Entry 4Y8T (X-ray diffraction, 2.70 A resolution); this record covers chains A and B of the 30 polymer chains in the assembly.

== Chain A ==
Name: Proteasome subunit alpha type-2
Source organism: Saccharomyces cerevisiae S288c
Notes: EC 3.4.25.1
UniProtKB: P23639 (PSA2_YEAST); residues 1-250 here = UniProt positions 1-250
Sequence (250 residues; numbered 1 to 250; the number before each row is that of its first residue):
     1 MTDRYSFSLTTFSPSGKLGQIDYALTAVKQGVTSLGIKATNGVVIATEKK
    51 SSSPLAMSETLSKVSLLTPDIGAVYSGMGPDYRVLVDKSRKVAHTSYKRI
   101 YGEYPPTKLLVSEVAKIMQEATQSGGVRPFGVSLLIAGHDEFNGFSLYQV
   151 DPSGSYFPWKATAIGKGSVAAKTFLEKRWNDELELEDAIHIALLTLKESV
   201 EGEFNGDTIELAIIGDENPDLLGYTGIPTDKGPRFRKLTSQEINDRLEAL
UniProt features mapped onto this chain:
  - cross-link: K108 (Glycyl lysine isopeptide (Lys-Gly) (interchain with G-Cter in ubiquitin))

== Chain B ==
Name: Proteasome subunit alpha type-3
Source organism: Saccharomyces cerevisiae S288c
Notes: EC 3.4.25.1
UniProtKB: P23638 (PSA3_YEAST); residues 0-257 here correspond to UniProt positions 1-258 (UniProt number = residue number + 1)
Sequence (258 residues; row label = number of the first residue in the row; numbering starts at 0):
     0 MGSRRYDSRTTIFSPEGRLYQVEYALESISHAGTAIGIMASDGIVLAAER
    50 KVTSTLLEQDTSTEKLYKLNDKIAVAVAGLTADAEILINTARIHAQNYLK
   100 TYNEDIPVEILVRRLSDIKQGYTQHGGLRPFGVSFIYAGYDDRYGYQLYT
   150 SNPSGNYTGWKAISVGANTSAAQTLLQMDYKDDMKVDDAIELALKTLSKT
   200 TDSSALTYDRLEFATIRKGANDGEVYQKIFKPQEIKDILVKTGITKKDED
   250 EEADEDMK
Disordered / not traced: 0, 245-257
UniProt features mapped onto this chain:
  - cross-link (Glycyl lysine isopeptide (Lys-Gly)): K99 (interchain with G-Cter in ubiquitin), K198 (interchain with G-Cter in ubiquitin), K230 (interchain with G-Cter in ubiquitin)

== How chain A and chain B interact ==
Pairs across the interface (61; chain A residue first):
  R4(A) with S2(B), hydrogen bond (backbone-side chain)
  Y5(A) with S2(B); Y5(B)
  S6(A) with G125(B); L127(B)
  F7(A) with S2(B); Y5(B); D6(B); G126(B)
  S8(A) with G126(B), hydrogen bond (backbone-backbone); L127(B); R128(B), hydrogen bond (side chain-backbone)
  T10(A) with R128(B)
  T11(A) with S7(B); T9(B); Q20(B)
  F12(A) with Q20(B); Y23(B); A24(B), hydrophobic; R128(B); P129(B); G131(B)
  S13(A) with Y23(B)
  P14(A) with Y23(B), hydrophobic; E26(B)
  S15(A) with E26(B)
  G16(A) with Y23(B); S27(B), hydrogen bond (backbone-side chain)
  L18(A) with R128(B)
  K38(A) with E57(B), salt bridge
  S112(A) with E84(B)
  K116(A) with I85(B)
  Q119(A) with A81(B); D82(B), hydrogen bond; I85(B); R128(B)
  T122(A) with R128(B), hydrogen bond (backbone-side chain)
  Q123(A) with Y121(B); L127(B); R128(B), hydrogen bond (side chain-backbone); F130(B)
  S153(A) with A81(B)
  G154(A) with A81(B)
  S155(A) with A81(B)
  Y156(A) with E84(B), hydrogen bond
  P158(A) with L56(B); E57(B), hydrogen bond (backbone-backbone); T60(B); S61(B)
  W159(A) with S53(B); L55(B); L56(B)
  K160(A) with T54(B); L55(B), hydrogen bond (backbone-backbone); L56(B); E57(B)
  A161(A) with L55(B)
  K172(A) with L55(B)
  L175(A) with L55(B)
  E176(A) with T54(B); L55(B)
Other interface residues (no listed pair), chain A (35 interface residues in all): S124, G125, Y148, F157, W179
Other interface residues (no listed pair), chain B (32 interface residues in all): H30, L79, T80

== Overview ==
Chain A and chain B form an interface of 35 and 32 residues respectively, with 10 hydrogen bonds and 1 salt
bridge. Polar pairs include K38(A)-E57(B), R4(A)-S2(B) and S8(A)-R128(B).
Here chain A is Proteasome subunit alpha type-2 and chain B is Proteasome subunit alpha type-3, both from
Saccharomyces cerevisiae S288c. Entry 4Y8T (Yeast 20S proteasome beta2-H116D mutant in complex with Ac-PAE-ep)
was determined by X-ray diffraction together with 4Y69, 4Y6A, 4Y6V, 4Y6Z, 4Y70, 4Y74 and 34 further entries
from the same study.
